PDB entry 3O01 | X-ray diffraction, 1.90 A resolution | chain A

== Chain A ==
Name: Cell invasion protein sipD
From: Salmonella enterica
UniProtKB: Q56026 (SIPD_SALTY); numbering as in UniProt (aligned over 39-343)
Amino-acid sequence (308 residues; each row starts with the number of its first residue):
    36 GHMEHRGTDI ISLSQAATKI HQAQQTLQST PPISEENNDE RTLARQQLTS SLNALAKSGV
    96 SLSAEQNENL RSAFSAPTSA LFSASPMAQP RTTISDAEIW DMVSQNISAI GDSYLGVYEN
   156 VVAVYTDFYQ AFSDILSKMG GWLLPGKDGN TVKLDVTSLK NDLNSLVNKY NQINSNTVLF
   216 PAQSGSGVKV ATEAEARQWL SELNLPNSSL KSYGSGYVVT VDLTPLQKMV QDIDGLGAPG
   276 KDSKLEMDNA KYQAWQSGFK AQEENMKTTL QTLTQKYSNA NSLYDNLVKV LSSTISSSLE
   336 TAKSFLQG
Disordered / not traced: 110-133, 343
Construct notes: expression tag (36-38); engineered mutation Ser244 (Cys in Q56026)
Bound ions: Ni2+: Gly36, His37
What the authors report for this chain:
  - binding site for deoxycholic acid: Arg41, Ile45, Asn104, Ala108, Ser221, Gly222, Leu318, Asn321, Leu322, Lys338, Phe340
  - conformationally variable residues (side-chain flip): Phe340
  - Ni2+ coordination: Gly36, His37, His40

== Summary ==
Gly36 and His37 form the Ni2+ site. The paper reports a binding site for deoxycholic acid at Arg41, Ile45 and
Asn104 among others; Ni2+ coordination by Gly36, His37 and His40.
Chain A is Cell invasion protein sipD (Salmonella enterica); the structure, The Crystal Structure of the
Salmonella Type III Secretion System Tip Protein SipD in Complex with ..., was determined by X-ray diffraction
(same publication as 3NZZ, 3O00 and 3O02).
